PDB entry 8R6O | X-ray diffraction, 2.20 A resolution | chains A and E of the 6 polymer chains in the assembly

[Chain A]
Molecule: Detyrosinated tubulin alpha-1B chain
From: Bos taurus
UniProt: P81947 (TBA1B_BOVIN); residues 1-451 here = UniProt positions 1-451
Chain sequence (451 residues; row label = number of the first residue in the row):
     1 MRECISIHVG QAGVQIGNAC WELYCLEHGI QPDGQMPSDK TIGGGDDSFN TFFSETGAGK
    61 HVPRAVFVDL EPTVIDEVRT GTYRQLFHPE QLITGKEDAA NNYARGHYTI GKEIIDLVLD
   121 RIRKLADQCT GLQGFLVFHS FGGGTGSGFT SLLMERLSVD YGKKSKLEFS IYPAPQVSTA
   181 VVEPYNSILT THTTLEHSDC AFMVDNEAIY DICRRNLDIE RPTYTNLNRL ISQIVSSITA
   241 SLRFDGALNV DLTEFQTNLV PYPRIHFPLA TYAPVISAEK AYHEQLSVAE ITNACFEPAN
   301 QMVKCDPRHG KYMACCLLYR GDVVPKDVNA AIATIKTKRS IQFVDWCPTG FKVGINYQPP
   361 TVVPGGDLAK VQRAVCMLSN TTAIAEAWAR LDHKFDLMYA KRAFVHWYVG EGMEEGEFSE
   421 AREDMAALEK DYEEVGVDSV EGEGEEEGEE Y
Unresolved in the structure: 438-451
Bound ions: Ca2+: Asp39, Thr41, Gly44, Glu55
Residues lining bound ligands:
  - GTP (guanosine-5'-triphosphate): Gly10, Gln11, Ala12, Gln15, Ile16, Asp69, Asp98, Ala99, Ala100, Asn101, Ser140, Gly142, Gly143, Gly144, Thr145, Gly146, Ile171, Pro173, Val177, Ser178, Thr179, Glu183, Asn206, Tyr224, Leu227, Asn228, Ile231
  - RME (N6-(4-methylpyridin-2-yl)-N2-(2-morpholinoethyl)-3-nitropyridine-2,6-diamine): Asn101, Thr179, Ala180, Val181
What the authors report for this chain:
  - binding site for RME: Thr179

[Chain E]
Molecule: Stathmin-4
From: Rattus norvegicus
UniProt: P63043 (STMN4_RAT); residues 5-145 here correspond to UniProt positions 49-189 (UniProt number = residue number + 44)
Chain sequence (143 residues; each row starts with the number of its first residue):
     3 MADMEVIELN KCTSGQSFEV ILKPPSFDGV PEFNASLPRR RDPSLEEIQK KLEAAEERRK
    63 YQEAELLKHL AEKREHEREV IQKAIEENNN FIKMAKEKLA QKMESNKENR EAHLAAMLER
   123 LQEKDKHAEE VRKNKELKEE ASR
Unresolved in the structure: 3-5, 29-43, 142-145
Differences from the reference sequence: initiating methionine (3); expression tag (4)
UniProt features mapped onto this chain:
  - modified residue: Ser46 (Phosphoserine)

[Interface between chain A and chain E]
Pairs across the interface - 60 pairs, chain A then chain E:
  Tyr108(A) - Leu54(E)  hydrophobic
  Tyr108(A) - Ala57(E)  hydrophobic
  Thr109(A) - Arg61(E)  hydrogen bond
  Lys112(A) - Glu58(E)  salt bridge
  Leu152(A) - Leu54(E)  hydrophobic
  Glu155(A) - Ile50(E)
  Arg156(A) - Leu47(E)
  Ser158(A) - Asp44(E)
  Val159(A) - Pro45(E)
  Glu196(A) - Asp44(E)
  Asp245(A) - Cys14(E)
  Asp245(A) - Ser16(E)
  Ala247(A) - Asn12(E)
  Ala247(A) - Ser19(E)
  Leu248(A) - Ser19(E)
  Pro325(A) - Gln18(E)
  Pro325(A) - Phe20(E)  hydrophobic
  Val328(A) - Phe20(E)  hydrophobic
  Asn329(A) - Met6(E)
  Asn329(A) - Val8(E)
  Asn329(A) - Phe20(E)
  Asn329(A) - Val22(E)
  Ile332(A) - Leu24(E)  hydrophobic
  Ala333(A) - Met6(E)  hydrophobic
  Lys336(A) - Leu24(E)
  Asp345(A) - Pro27(E)
  Asp345(A) - Ser28(E)  hydrogen bond (backbone-backbone)
  Trp346(A) - Pro27(E)
  Cys347(A) - Pro27(E)
  Pro348(A) - Lys25(E)
  Pro348(A) - Pro27(E)
  Thr349(A) - Ile23(E)
  Thr349(A) - Leu24(E)  hydrogen bond (backbone-backbone)
  Thr349(A) - Lys25(E)  hydrogen bond (backbone-backbone)
  Gly350(A) - Val22(E)
  Phe351(A) - Glu21(E)
  Phe351(A) - Val22(E)  hydrogen bond (backbone-backbone)
  Phe351(A) - Leu24(E)  hydrophobic
  Lys352(A) - Phe20(E)
  Lys352(A) - Glu21(E)
  Val353(A) - Ser19(E)
  Val353(A) - Phe20(E)  hydrogen bond (backbone-backbone)
  Gly354(A) - Gln18(E)
  Ile355(A) - Ser16(E)
  Ile355(A) - Gly17(E)
  Ile355(A) - Gln18(E)  hydrogen bond (backbone-backbone)
  Asn356(A) - Ser16(E)
  Tyr357(A) - Cys14(E)
  Tyr357(A) - Thr15(E)
  Tyr357(A) - Ser16(E)  hydrogen bond (backbone-backbone)
  Tyr357(A) - Gly17(E)
  Tyr357(A) - Gln18(E)  hydrogen bond
  Val409(A) - Gln64(E)  hydrogen bond (backbone-side chain)
  Gly410(A) - Arg61(E)
  Gly410(A) - Gln64(E)
  Glu411(A) - Arg61(E)  hydrogen bond (backbone-side chain)
  Gly412(A) - Ala57(E)
  Gly412(A) - Arg60(E)  hydrogen bond (backbone-side chain)
  Gly412(A) - Arg61(E)
  Glu414(A) - Arg60(E)  salt bridge
Also at the interface, not in a pair above, chain A (39 interface residues in all): His107, His197, Gly246
Also at the interface, not in a pair above, chain E (30 interface residues in all): Pro26, Ser46, Lys53

[Summary]
39 residues of chain A and 30 residues of chain E are in contact; the contacts include 12 hydrogen bonds and 2
salt bridges. Polar pairs include Lys112(A)-Glu58(E), Glu414(A)-Arg60(E) and Thr109(A)-Arg61(E). Ligands of
chain A: GTP and compound RME. From the paper: a binding site for RME at Thr179(A).
Here chain A is Detyrosinated tubulin alpha-1B chain (Bos taurus) and chain E is Stathmin-4 (Rattus
norvegicus). Entry 8R6O (Tubulin-4AZA2996 complex) was determined by X-ray diffraction.
